2Y7F - chains A and B of the 4 polymer chains in the assembly; structure by X-ray diffraction, 1.75 A resolution.

Chain A (and B):
Protein: 3-keto-5-aminohexanoate cleavage enzyme
Source organism: Candidatus cloacamonas acidaminovorans
Notes: chain B of this document is another copy of the same molecule, construct and numbering; everything in this record applies to it too
UniProtKB: B0VHH0 (B0VHH0_CLOAI); residues 2-276 here = UniProt positions 2-276
Amino-acid sequence (282 residues; each row starts with the number of its first residue; numbers below 1 keep their minus sign (Met-5 is residue -5)):
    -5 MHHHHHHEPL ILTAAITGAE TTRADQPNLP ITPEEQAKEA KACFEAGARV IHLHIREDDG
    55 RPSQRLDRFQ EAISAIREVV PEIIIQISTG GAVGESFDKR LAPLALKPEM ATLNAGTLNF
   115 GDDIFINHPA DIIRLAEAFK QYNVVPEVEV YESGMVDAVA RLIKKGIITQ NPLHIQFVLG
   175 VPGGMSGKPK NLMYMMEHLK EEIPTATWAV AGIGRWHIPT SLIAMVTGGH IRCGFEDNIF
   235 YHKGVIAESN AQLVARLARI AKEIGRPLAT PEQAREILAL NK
Disordered / not traced: -5 to -2, 276 (chain B: -5 to -1, 276)
Construct notes: expression tag (-5 to 1)
UniProt features mapped onto this chain:
  - binding site ((5S)-5-amino-3-oxohexanoate): Glu14, Ser82, Gly85, Thr106, Asn108
  - binding site (Zn(2+)): His46, His48, Glu230
  - mutagenesis: Ser82 (S82G: Reduced catalytic efficiency), Glu143 (E143G/Q: Reduced catalytic efficiency), Arg226 (R226G: Loss of catalytic activity), Asp231 (D231G: Loss of catalytic activity)
Ion coordination: Zn2+: His46, His48, Glu230 (together with (5S)-5-amino-3-oxo-hexanoic acid)
Ligand contacts: (5S)-5-amino-3-oxo-hexanoic acid (KMH): Ala13, Glu14, His46, His48, Ser82, Thr83, Gly84, Gly85, Val87, Thr106, Asn108, Phe114, Phe119, Glu143, Tyr145, Glu230
What the authors report for this chain:
  - Zn2+ coordination: His46, His48, Glu230
  - conformationally variable residues (loop rearrangement, side-chain flip): Ser82 to Leu100, Glu143
  - binding site for (5S)-5-amino-3-oxo-hexanoic acid: Glu14, Ser82, Gly85, Val87, Thr106, Asn108, Phe114, Phe119, Arg226
  - contacts within the chain: Arg226-Asp231 (salt bridge)
  - catalytic residues: Ser82, Thr106, Arg226, Asp231 (proposed by the authors, not directly observed)
  - mutagenesis - R226G, D231G: abolished catalytic activity
  - mutagenesis - S82G, E143G, E143Q: decreased catalytic activity on KAH
  - binding site for (5S)-5-amino-3-oxo-hexanoic acid: Tyr145 (from molecular simulation)
  - mutagenesis - E143G, E143Q: unchanged binding to acetyl-CoA

How chain A and chain B interact:
Residue-residue contacts (61; chain A residue first):
  Gly110(A) - Asn113(B)
  Thr111(A) - Thr111(B)
  Thr111(A) - Asn113(B)  hydrogen bond
  Thr111(A) - Ile118(B)
  Asn113(A) - Gly110(B)
  Asn113(A) - Thr111(B)  hydrogen bond
  Asn113(A) - Asn121(B)  hydrogen bond (side chain-backbone)
  Asn113(A) - Pro123(B)
  Asn113(A) - Ile126(B)
  Gly115(A) - Pro123(B)
  Asp116(A) - His122(B)
  Asp116(A) - Pro123(B)
  Asp117(A) - Pro123(B)
  Ile118(A) - Thr111(B)
  Ile118(A) - Ile120(B)  hydrophobic
  Ile118(A) - His122(B)
  Ile120(A) - Ile118(B)  hydrophobic
  Ile120(A) - Ile120(B)  hydrophobic
  Asn121(A) - Asn113(B)  hydrogen bond (backbone-side chain)
  His122(A) - Asp116(B)
  His122(A) - Ile118(B)
  Pro123(A) - Asn113(B)
  Pro123(A) - Gly115(B)
  Pro123(A) - Asp116(B)
  Pro123(A) - Asp117(B)
  Pro123(A) - Ile118(B)
  Ile126(A) - Asn113(B)
  Glu146(A) - Glu146(B)
  Glu146(A) - Ser147(B)  hydrogen bond (side chain-backbone)
  Glu146(A) - Gly148(B)  hydrogen bond (side chain-backbone)
  Ser147(A) - Glu146(B)  hydrogen bond (backbone-side chain)
  Ser147(A) - Met179(B)
  Ser147(A) - Asn185(B)
  Gly148(A) - Glu146(B)  hydrogen bond (backbone-side chain)
  Gly148(A) - Gly178(B)
  Gly148(A) - Met179(B)
  Asp151(A) - Ser180(B)
  Arg155(A) - Pro176(B)
  Arg155(A) - Gly177(B)
  Pro176(A) - Arg155(B)
  Gly177(A) - Arg155(B)
  Gly178(A) - Gly148(B)
  Met179(A) - Ser147(B)
  Met179(A) - Gly148(B)
  Ser180(A) - Asp151(B)
  Lys182(A) - His192(B)  hydrogen bond
  Lys182(A) - Glu195(B)  salt bridge
  Lys182(A) - Glu196(B)  salt bridge
  Lys184(A) - Tyr188(B)
  Lys184(A) - Glu191(B)  salt bridge
  Lys184(A) - Glu195(B)
  Asn185(A) - Ser147(B)
  Asn185(A) - Tyr188(B)  hydrogen bond
  Tyr188(A) - Lys184(B)
  Tyr188(A) - Asn185(B)  hydrogen bond
  Tyr188(A) - Tyr188(B)  hydrophobic
  Glu191(A) - Lys184(B)  salt bridge
  His192(A) - Lys182(B)  hydrogen bond
  Glu195(A) - Lys182(B)  salt bridge
  Glu195(A) - Lys184(B)
  Glu196(A) - Lys182(B)  salt bridge
Interface residues without a listed pair, chain A (32 interface residues in all): Leu112, Met149
Interface residues without a listed pair, chain B (32 interface residues in all): Leu112, Met149

Overview:
Chain A and chain B each contribute 32 residues to their interface; the contacts include 12 hydrogen bonds and
6 salt bridges. Among the polar pairs are Lys182(A)-Glu195(B), Lys182(A)-Glu196(B) and Lys184(A)-Glu191(B).
The paper reports catalytic residues Ser82(A), Thr106(A) and Arg226(A) among others; S82G, E143G and E143Q of
chain A reduce catalytic activity on KAH; 5 substitutions were tested in all.
Both chains are 3-keto-5-aminohexanoate cleavage enzyme (Candidatus cloacamonas acidaminovorans). Entry 2Y7F
(Crystal structure of the 3-keto-5-aminohexanoate cleavage enzyme (Kce) from C. Cloacamonas acidaminovorans in
complex with the ...) was determined by X-ray diffraction (same publication as 2Y7D, 2Y7E and 2Y7G).
